4FJ5 - chains A and P of the 3 polymer chains in the assembly; structure by X-ray diffraction, 2.05 A resolution.

# Chain A
Molecule: DNA polymerase
Source organism: Enterobacteria phage RB69
Notes: EC 2.7.7.7
UniProtKB: Q38087 (DPOL_BPR69); numbering as in UniProt (aligned over 1-903)
Amino-acid sequence (903 residues; numbered 1 to 903; the number before each row is that of its first residue):
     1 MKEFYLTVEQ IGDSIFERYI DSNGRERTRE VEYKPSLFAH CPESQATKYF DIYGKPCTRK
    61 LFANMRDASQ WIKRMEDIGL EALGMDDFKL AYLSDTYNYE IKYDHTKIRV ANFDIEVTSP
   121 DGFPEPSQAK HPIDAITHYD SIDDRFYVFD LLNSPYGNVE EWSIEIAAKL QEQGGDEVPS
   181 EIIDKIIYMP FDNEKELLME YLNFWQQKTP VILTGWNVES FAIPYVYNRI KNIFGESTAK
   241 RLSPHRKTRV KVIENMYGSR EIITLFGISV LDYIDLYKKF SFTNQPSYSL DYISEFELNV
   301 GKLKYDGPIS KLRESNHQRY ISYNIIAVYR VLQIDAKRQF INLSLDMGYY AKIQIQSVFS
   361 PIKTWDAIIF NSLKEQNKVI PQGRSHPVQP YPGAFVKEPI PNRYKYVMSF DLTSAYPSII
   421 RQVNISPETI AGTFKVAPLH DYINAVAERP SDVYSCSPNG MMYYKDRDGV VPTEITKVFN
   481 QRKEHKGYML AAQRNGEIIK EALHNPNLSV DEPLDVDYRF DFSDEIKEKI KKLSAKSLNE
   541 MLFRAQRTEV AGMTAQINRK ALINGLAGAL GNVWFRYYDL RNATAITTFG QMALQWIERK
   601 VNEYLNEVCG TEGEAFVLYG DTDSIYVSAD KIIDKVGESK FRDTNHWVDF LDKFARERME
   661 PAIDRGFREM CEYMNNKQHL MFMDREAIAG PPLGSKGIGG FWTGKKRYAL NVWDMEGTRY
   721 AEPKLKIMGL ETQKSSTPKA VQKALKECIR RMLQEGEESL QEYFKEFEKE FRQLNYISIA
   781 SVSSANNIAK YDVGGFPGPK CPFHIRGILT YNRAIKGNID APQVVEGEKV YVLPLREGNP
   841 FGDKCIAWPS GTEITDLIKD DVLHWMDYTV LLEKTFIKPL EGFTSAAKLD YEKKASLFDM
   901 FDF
Not modelled in the structure: 902-903
Sequence notes: engineered mutation Ala222 (Asp in Q38087), Ala327 (Asp in Q38087), Ala415 (Leu in Q38087), Ala561 (Leu in Q38087), Gly565 (Ser in Q38087), Ala567 (Tyr in Q38087)
Bound ions: Ca2+ site 1 near Glu116 (its only coordinating residue here); Ca2+ site 2: Asp411, Leu412, Asp623 (together with 2'-deoxyadenosine 5'-triphosphate); Ca2+ site 3: Asn505, Asn507, Lys531; Ca2+ site 4: Asp623 (together with 2'-deoxyadenosine 5'-triphosphate); Ca2+ site 5 near Glu716 (its only coordinating residue here)
Ligand contacts: 2'-deoxyadenosine 5'-triphosphate (DTP): Asp411, Leu412, Thr413, Ser414, Ala415, Tyr416, Pro417, Arg482, Lys486, Lys560, Asn564, Thr622, Asp623
UniProt features mapped onto this chain:
  - region: Thr248 to Thr264 (Beta hairpin), Lys705 to Tyr708 (Binding of DNA in B-conformation), Leu897 to Phe903 (Interaction with the polymerase clamp)
  - binding site (Mg(2+)): Asp114, Glu116, Asp411, Leu412, Asp623
  - binding site (substrate): Ser414, Tyr416, Arg482, Lys560
  - site: Asp621 (Optimization of metal coordination by the polymerase active site), Lys706 (Optimization of metal coordination by the polymerase active site), Asp714 (Essential for viral replication)
  - mutagenesis: Asp621 (D621A: Drastic decrease in the efficiency of incorporation of dGMP), Lys706 (K706A: Almost complete loss of polymerase activity), Asp714 (D714A: Complete loss of viral replication)
From the paper describing this entry:
  - binding site for DNA template: Phe359

# Chain P
Molecule: DNA primer
Sequence (13 nucleotides; numbered 103 to 115; the number before each row is that of its first residue):
   103 GCGGACTGCT TAT

# How chain A and chain P interact
Pairs across the interface (27; chain A residue first):
  Asn284(A) - DT112(P)  phosphate contact
  Asn284(A) - DT113(P)  hydrogen bond to the phosphate
  Asp621(A) - DT115(P)  sugar contact
  Thr622(A) - DT115(P)  sugar contact
  Tyr626(A) - DT115(P)  phosphate contact
  Lys706(A) - DA114(P)  hydrogen bond to the base
  Tyr708(A) - DT115(P)  hydrogen bond to the phosphate
  Met728(A) - DA114(P)  phosphate contact
  Met728(A) - DT115(P)  phosphate contact
  Gly729(A) - DT113(P)  phosphate contact
  Gly729(A) - DA114(P)  hydrogen bond to the phosphate
  Gln733(A) - DT113(P)  sugar contact
  Gln733(A) - DA114(P)  phosphate contact
  Lys734(A) - DT113(P)  phosphate contact
  Ser735(A) - DT112(P)  hydrogen bond to the phosphate
  Ser735(A) - DT113(P)  hydrogen bond to the phosphate
  Ser783(A) - DC111(P)  sugar contact
  Ser783(A) - DT112(P)  phosphate contact
  Ser784(A) - DC111(P)  phosphate contact
  Ser784(A) - DT112(P)  hydrogen bond to the phosphate
  Ala785(A) - DC111(P)  phosphate contact
  Asn786(A) - DC111(P)  hydrogen bond to the phosphate
  Tyr791(A) - DT109(P)  hydrogen bond to the phosphate
  Tyr791(A) - DG110(P)  hydrogen bond to the phosphate
  Pro802(A) - DG110(P)  sugar contact
  His804(A) - DG110(P)  phosphate contact
  His804(A) - DC111(P)  salt bridge to the phosphate
Other interface residues (no listed pair), chain A (26 interface residues in all): Tyr257, Asp623, Lys726, Ile727, Ser736, Val782, Asn787, Lys829

# Overview
Chain A and chain P form an interface of 26 and 7 residues respectively, with 10 hydrogen bonds and 1 salt
bridge. Among the polar pairs are Lys706(A)-DA114(P), Asn284(A)-DT113(P) and Tyr708(A)-DT115(P). Bound to
chain A: 2'-deoxyadenosine 5'-triphosphate. From the paper: a binding site for DNA template at Phe359(A).
Chain A is DNA polymerase (Enterobacteria phage RB69) and chain P is DNA primer; the structure, RB69 DNA
polymerase ternary complex with dATP/dT, was determined by X-ray diffraction, deposited together with 4FJ7,
4FJ8, 4FJ9, 4FJG, 4FJH, 4FJI and 9 further entries.
